7U5D - chains 2 and D of the 13 polymer chains in the assembly; structure by electron microscopy, 3.52 A resolution.

# Chain 2
Molecule: Target strand DNA
Sequence (116 nucleotides; each row starts with the number of its first residue; numbers below 1 keep their minus sign (DC-55 is residue -55)):
   -55 CTGGCTGGCGAACGAGCGCAAGGTGGTGGCCCCATCAGCCACATCCCGGC
    -5 ACTCGAAGTCCCCAACTTGGATGATTTCTTCCAGTCCTGGTAAGCACCCG
    45 AATCATCCTCTTGCGG
Not modelled in the structure: -55 to -20, 38-60

# Chain D
Protein: Cas7
Source organism: Aeromonas salmonicida
Chain sequence (347 residues; row label = number of the first residue in the row):
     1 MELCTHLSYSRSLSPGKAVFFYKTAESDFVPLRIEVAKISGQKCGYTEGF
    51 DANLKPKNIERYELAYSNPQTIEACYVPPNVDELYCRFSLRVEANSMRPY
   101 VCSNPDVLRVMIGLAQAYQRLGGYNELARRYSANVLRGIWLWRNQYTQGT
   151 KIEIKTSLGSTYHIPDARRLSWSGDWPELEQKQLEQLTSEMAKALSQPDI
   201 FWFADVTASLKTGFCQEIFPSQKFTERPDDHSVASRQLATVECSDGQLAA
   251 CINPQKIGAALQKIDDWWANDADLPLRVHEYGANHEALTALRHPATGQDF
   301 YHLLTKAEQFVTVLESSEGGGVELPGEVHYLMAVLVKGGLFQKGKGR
Not modelled in the structure: 1-2, 345-347

# Chain 2 / chain D interface
Pairs across the interface (12):
  DG13(2) with Tyr66(D), sugar contact
  DG14(2) with Ser67(D), hydrogen bond to the base
  DA15(2) with Asn68(D), sugar contact; Pro69(D), base contact; His231(D), sugar contact
  DT16(2) with Asn68(D), hydrogen bond to the sugar; Gln70(D), hydrogen bond to the base; Arg227(D), salt bridge to the phosphate
  DG17(2) with Arg227(D), salt bridge to the phosphate
  DT23(2) with Leu340(D), base contact
  DT24(2) with Gln342(D), hydrogen bond to the sugar
  DC25(2) with His6(D), base contact
Other interface residues (no listed pair), chain 2 (9 interface residues in all): DT21
Other interface residues (no listed pair), chain D (13 interface residues in all): Thr5, Glu226, Ser235

# In short
9 residues of chain 2 and 13 residues of chain D are in contact, with 4 hydrogen bonds and 2 salt bridges.
Among the polar pairs are DG14(2)-Ser67(D), DT16(2)-Gln70(D) and DT16(2)-Asn68(D).
Here chain 2 is Target strand DNA and chain D is Cas7 (Aeromonas salmonicida). Entry 7U5D (I-F3b Cascade-TniQ
full R-loop complex) was determined by electron microscopy (same publication as 7U5E).
